Entry 8FJZ (X-ray diffraction, 1.90 A resolution); this record covers chains A and C.

[Chain A (and C)]
Molecule: Mitogen-activated protein kinase kinase kinase kinase 1
Organism: Homo sapiens
Notes: EC 2.7.11.1; chain C of this document is another copy of the same molecule, construct and numbering; everything in this record applies to it too
UniProtKB: Q92918 (M4K1_HUMAN); residue numbers follow UniProt; this construct covers 1-307
Chain sequence (331 residues; row label = number of the first residue in the row; numbers below 1 keep their minus sign (Met-23 is residue -23)):
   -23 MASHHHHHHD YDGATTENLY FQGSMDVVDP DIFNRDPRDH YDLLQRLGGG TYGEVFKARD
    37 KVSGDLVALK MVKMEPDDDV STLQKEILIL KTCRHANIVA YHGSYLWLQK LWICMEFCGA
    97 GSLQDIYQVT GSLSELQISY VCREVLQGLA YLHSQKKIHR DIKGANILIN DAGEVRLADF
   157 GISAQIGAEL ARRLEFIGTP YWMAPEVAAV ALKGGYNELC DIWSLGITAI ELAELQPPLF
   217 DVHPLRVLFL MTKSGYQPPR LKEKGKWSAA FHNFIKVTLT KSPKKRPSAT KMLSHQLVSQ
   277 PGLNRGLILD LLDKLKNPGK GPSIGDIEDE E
Disordered / not traced: -23 to 2, 51-52, 293-307 (chain C: -23 to 4, 293-307)
Differences from the reference sequence: expression tag (-23 to 0); engineered mutation Glu165 (Thr in Q92918), Glu171 (Ser in Q92918)
Ligand contacts: Y3I ((3P)-3-{4-[(3R,5S)-3-amino-5-methylpiperidin-1-yl]-6-chloro-7H-pyrrolo[2,3-d]pyrimidin-5-yl}benzonitrile): Leu23, Gly24, Gly25, Gly26, Val31, Ala44, Lys46, Val75, Met91, Glu92, Phe93, Cys94, Gly97, Asp101, Ala141, Asn142, Leu144, Ala154, Asp155
UniProt features mapped onto this chain:
  - active site: Asp137 (Proton acceptor)
  - binding site (ATP): Leu23 to Val31, Lys46
  - modified residue: Thr175 (Phosphothreonine)
Reported in the primary citation:
  - binding site for Y3I: Gly25, Asp101
  - specificity-determining residues: Gly24 to Gly26 (by similarity / conservation)
  - specificity-determining residues: Asp101 (proposed by the authors, not directly observed)

[Chain A / chain C interface]
Contacting residue pairs (86; chain A residue first):
  Arg136(A) with Val183(C)
  Ile138(A) with Trp178(C)
  Lys139(A) with Thr175(C); Trp178(C)
  Arg169(A) with Glu165(C), salt bridge; Arg169(C)
  Ile173(A) with Leu224(C), hydrophobic
  Pro176(A) with Pro220(C); Leu224(C), hydrophobic; Met227(C)
  Tyr177(A) with Ile203(C); Pro213(C), hydrophobic; Pro214(C); Leu215(C); Phe216(C), hydrogen bond (side chain-backbone); Val218(C), hydrogen bond (side chain-backbone); Pro220(C); Val223(C), hydrophobic
  Trp178(A) with Ile138(C); Lys139(C); Trp199(C); Ser200(C), hydrogen bond (backbone-side chain); Ile203(C); Thr204(C); Glu207(C), hydrogen bond; Pro213(C), hydrophobic
  Met179(A) with Arg136(C); Trp199(C), hydrogen bond (backbone-side chain); Met227(C)
  Ala180(A) with Cys196(C), hydrophobic; Trp199(C)
  Pro181(A) with Trp199(C); Met227(C); Lys257(C)
  Glu182(A) with Tyr192(C); Pro259(C); Arg262(C), salt bridge
  Val183(A) with Arg136(C); Tyr192(C), hydrophobic; Cys196(C), hydrophobic
  Ala184(A) with Leu224(C), hydrophobic; Met227(C), hydrophobic; Thr228(C)
  Ala185(A) with Thr228(C)
  Val186(A) with Gly191(C); Tyr192(C), hydrophobic
  Leu188(A) with Leu224(C)
  Gly191(A) with Val186(C)
  Tyr192(A) with Glu182(C); Val183(C), hydrophobic; Val186(C), hydrophobic
  Cys196(A) with Ala180(C), hydrophobic; Glu182(C); Val183(C), hydrophobic
  Trp199(A) with Trp178(C); Met179(C), hydrogen bond (side chain-backbone); Ala180(C); Pro181(C)
  Ser200(A) with Trp178(C), hydrogen bond (side chain-backbone)
  Ile203(A) with Tyr177(C); Trp178(C)
  Thr204(A) with Trp178(C)
  Glu207(A) with Trp178(C), hydrogen bond
  Pro213(A) with Tyr177(C), hydrophobic; Trp178(C), hydrophobic
  Pro214(A) with Tyr177(C)
  Leu215(A) with Tyr177(C)
  Phe216(A) with Tyr177(C)
  Val218(A) with Tyr177(C), hydrogen bond (backbone-side chain)
  Pro220(A) with Pro176(C); Tyr177(C)
  Leu221(A) with Leu170(C), hydrophobic
  Val223(A) with Tyr177(C), hydrophobic
  Leu224(A) with Ile173(C), hydrophobic; Pro176(C), hydrophobic; Met179(C), hydrophobic; Ala184(C), hydrophobic; Leu188(C)
  Phe225(A) with Leu188(C), hydrophobic
  Met227(A) with Met179(C); Ala184(C), hydrophobic
  Thr228(A) with Ala185(C); Leu188(C)
  Tyr232(A) with Pro181(C), hydrophobic
  Pro259(A) with Glu182(C)
  Arg262(A) with Glu182(C), salt bridge
Other interface residues (no listed pair), chain A (46 interface residues in all): Gly140, Leu170, Lys189, Leu195, His219, Lys257
Other interface residues (no listed pair), chain C (44 interface residues in all): Leu195, His219, Phe225

[Overview]
The interface between chain A and chain C involves 46 residues on one side and 44 on the other; the contacts
include 9 hydrogen bonds and 3 salt bridges. Polar contacts include Arg169(A)-Glu165(C), Glu182(A)-Arg262(C)
and Tyr177(A)-Phe216(C). From the paper: a binding site for Y3I at Gly25(A) and Asp101(A); specificity
determinants Gly24(A) and Asp101(A).
Chain A and chain C are both Mitogen-activated protein kinase kinase kinase kinase 1 (Homo sapiens); the
structure, Crystal structure of HPK1 kinase domain T165E,S171E phosphomimetic mutant in complex with
3-{4-[(3R,5S)-3-Amino-5-methylpiperidin-1-yl]-6-chloro-7H-pyrrolo[2,3-d]pyrimidin-5-yl}benzonitrile, was
determined by X-ray diffraction, deposited together with 8FH4, 8FKO, 8FP1 and 8FP3.
